Entry 9GHJ (X-ray diffraction, 2.09 A resolution); this record covers chains A and B of the 4 polymer chains in the assembly.

== Chain A ==
Protein: Pre-glycoprotein polyprotein GP complex
From: Mammarenavirus juninense
Reference sequence: C1K9J9 (C1K9J9_JUNIN); residues 59-251 here = UniProt positions 59-251
Sequence (193 residues; numbered 59 to 251; the number before each row is that of its first residue):
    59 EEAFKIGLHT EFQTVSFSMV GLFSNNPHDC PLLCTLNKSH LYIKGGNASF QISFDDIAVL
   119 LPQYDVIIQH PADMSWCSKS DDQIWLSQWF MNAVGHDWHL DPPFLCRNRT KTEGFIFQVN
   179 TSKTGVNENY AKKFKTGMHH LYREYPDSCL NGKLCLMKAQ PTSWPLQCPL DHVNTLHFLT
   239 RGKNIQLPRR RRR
Unresolved in the structure: 59, 241-251
Cystine bridges: Cys-92/Cys-226, Cys-135/Cys-164, Cys-207/Cys-213
Covalently attached groups: glycan linked to Asn-95, Asn-166; N-acetylglucosamine (NAG) linked to Asn-178
Construct notes: engineered mutation Cys-88 (Leu in C1K9J9), Arg-249 (Ser in C1K9J9), Arg-250 (Leu in C1K9J9), Arg-251 (Lys in C1K9J9)
From the paper describing this entry:
  - post-translational modification sites: Asn-95, Asn-166, Asn-178
  - binding site for N-acetylglucosamine: Arg-201
  - contacts within the chain: Pro-89/Phe-236 (hydrophobic contact), Ile-101/Phe-236 (hydrophobic contact), Ala-151/Phe-236 (hydrophobic contact), Leu-199/Phe-236 (hydrophobic contact)

== Chain B ==
Protein: Glycoprotein G2
From: Mammarenavirus juninense
Reference sequence: P26313 (GLYC_JUNIN); numbering as in UniProt (aligned over 252-416)
Sequence (203 residues; numbered 252 to 454; the number before each row is that of its first residue):
   252 AFFSWSLTDS SGKDTPGGYC LEEWMLVAAK MKCFGNTAVA KCNLNHDSEF CDMLRLFDYN
   312 KNAIKTLNDP TKKQVNLCGQ TINALISDNL LMKNKIRELM SVPYCNYTKF WYVNHTLSGQ
   372 HSLPRCWLIK NNSYLNISDF RNDWILESDF LISEMLSKEY SDRQGSGDDD DKGSGWSHPQ
   432 FEKGGGSGGG SGGSAWSHPQ FEK
Unresolved in the structure: 252, 261-268, 319-325, 411-454
Cystine bridges: Cys-271/Cys-284, Cys-293/Cys-302, Cys-356/Cys-377
Covalently attached groups: N-acetylglucosamine (NAG) linked to Asn-357, Asn-365
Construct notes: engineered mutation Pro-321 (Glu in P26313), Cys-329 (Met in P26313); expression tag (417-454)
Swiss-Prot annotation at these positions:
  - glycosylation (N-linked (GlcNAc...) asparagine): Asn-357, Asn-365, Asn-382, Asn-387
From the paper describing this entry:
  - mutagenesis - E321P: unchanged expression
  - post-translational modification sites: Asn-357, Asn-365

== Chain A / chain B interface ==
Inter-chain disulfides: Cys-88(A)/Cys-329(B)
Contacting residue pairs - 91 pairs, chain A then chain B:
  Glu-60(A) / Lys-360(B)  salt bridge
  Phe-62(A) / Ile-388(B)  hydrophobic
  Phe-62(A) / Trp-395(B)
  Ile-64(A) / Val-364(B)  hydrophobic
  Ile-64(A) / Trp-395(B)  hydrophobic
  His-67(A) / Asn-365(B)
  His-67(A) / His-366(B)
  His-67(A) / Thr-367(B)  hydrogen bond (backbone-backbone)
  His-67(A) / Leu-368(B)
  Thr-68(A) / Asn-365(B)
  Thr-68(A) / His-366(B)
  Glu-69(A) / Tyr-363(B)
  Glu-69(A) / Val-364(B)
  Glu-69(A) / Asn-365(B)  hydrogen bond (backbone-backbone)
  Glu-69(A) / Thr-367(B)
  Phe-70(A) / Trp-362(B)  hydrophobic
  Phe-70(A) / Tyr-363(B)
  Phe-70(A) / Trp-378(B)  hydrophobic
  Phe-70(A) / Ile-388(B)  hydrophobic
  Phe-70(A) / Trp-395(B)
  Gln-71(A) / Trp-362(B)
  Gln-71(A) / Tyr-363(B)  hydrogen bond (backbone-backbone)
  Gln-71(A) / Asn-365(B)  hydrogen bond
  Thr-72(A) / Lys-283(B)  hydrogen bond (backbone-side chain)
  Thr-72(A) / Phe-361(B)
  Thr-72(A) / Tyr-363(B)
  Thr-72(A) / Trp-378(B)
  Val-73(A) / Leu-277(B)  hydrophobic
  Val-73(A) / Phe-301(B)  hydrophobic
  Val-73(A) / Lys-360(B)
  Val-73(A) / Phe-361(B)  hydrogen bond (backbone-backbone)
  Ser-74(A) / Leu-277(B)
  Ser-74(A) / Val-278(B)  hydrogen bond (backbone-backbone)
  Ser-74(A) / Thr-359(B)
  Ser-74(A) / Lys-360(B)  hydrogen bond
  Phe-75(A) / Leu-272(B)  hydrophobic
  Phe-75(A) / Met-276(B)
  Phe-75(A) / Val-278(B)
  Phe-75(A) / Phe-301(B)  hydrophobic
  Phe-75(A) / Met-304(B)  hydrophobic
  Phe-75(A) / Leu-305(B)  hydrophobic
  Phe-75(A) / Phe-308(B)  hydrophobic
  Phe-75(A) / Thr-359(B)  hydrogen bond (backbone-backbone)
  Phe-75(A) / Phe-361(B)  hydrophobic
  Ser-76(A) / Trp-275(B)
  Ser-76(A) / Met-276(B)  hydrogen bond (backbone-backbone)
  Ser-76(A) / Leu-277(B)
  Ser-76(A) / Val-278(B)
  Ser-76(A) / Phe-308(B)
  Gly-79(A) / Trp-275(B)
  Leu-80(A) / Phe-308(B)  hydrophobic
  Leu-80(A) / Asn-311(B)
  Asn-83(A) / Trp-275(B)
  Asn-83(A) / Ile-315(B)
  Asn-84(A) / Asn-311(B)
  Pro-85(A) / Asn-311(B)
  Pro-85(A) / Ala-314(B)  hydrophobic
  Pro-85(A) / Ile-315(B)
  Pro-85(A) / Leu-318(B)  hydrophobic
  Pro-85(A) / Val-326(B)
  His-86(A) / Asn-311(B)
  His-86(A) / Ala-314(B)
  His-86(A) / Asn-327(B)
  His-86(A) / Leu-328(B)
  His-86(A) / Cys-329(B)
  Asp-87(A) / Cys-329(B)
  Cys-88(A) / Cys-329(B)  disulfide
  His-197(A) / Lys-346(B)  hydrogen bond (backbone-side chain)
  His-197(A) / Leu-350(B)
  His-198(A) / Met-343(B)
  His-198(A) / Lys-346(B)
  Arg-201(A) / Lys-346(B)
  Arg-201(A) / Glu-349(B)
  Arg-201(A) / Tyr-355(B)  hydrogen bond
  Arg-201(A) / Asn-357(B)
  Arg-201(A) / Ile-380(B)
  Glu-202(A) / Glu-349(B)  hydrogen bond (backbone-side chain)
  Glu-202(A) / Tyr-355(B)  hydrogen bond
  Glu-202(A) / Asn-383(B)
  His-230(A) / Met-304(B)  hydrogen bond
  His-230(A) / Asn-357(B)
  His-230(A) / Tyr-358(B)  hydrogen bond (side chain-backbone)
  Val-231(A) / Asn-357(B)
  Val-231(A) / Tyr-358(B)  hydrophobic
  Leu-234(A) / Ile-333(B)  hydrophobic
  His-235(A) / Leu-342(B)
  His-235(A) / Lys-346(B)
  Leu-237(A) / Cys-329(B)  hydrophobic
  Leu-237(A) / Gly-330(B)
  Leu-237(A) / Ile-333(B)  hydrophobic
  Thr-238(A) / Asp-339(B)
Also at the interface, not in a pair above, chain A (34 interface residues in all): Met-77, Pro-89, Tyr-200
Also at the interface, not in a pair above, chain B (50 interface residues in all): Phe-285, Leu-307, Tyr-310, Ile-337, Phe-391, Ile-403
From the paper, about this interface:
  - specific contacts: Phe-62(A)/Trp-395(B) (pi stacking), Ile-64(A)/Trp-395(B), Phe-70(A)/Trp-395(B) (hydrophobic contact), Arg-201(A)/Asn-357(B) (hydrogen bond), Cys-329(B)/Cys-88(A)
  - interface residues, chain A: Phe-70(A), Phe-75(A), Asn-83(A)
  - interface residues, chain B: Val-364(B), Trp-378(B), Ile-388(B), Phe-391(B)

== Summary ==
34 residues of chain A face 50 of chain B across their interface; the contacts include 1 disulfide bond, 16
hydrogen bonds and 1 salt bridge. Polar contacts include Glu-60(A)/Lys-360(B), Gln-71(A)/Asn-365(B) and
Thr-72(A)/Lys-283(B). The authors report pi stacking between Phe-62(A) and Trp-395(B); contacts between
Ile-64(A) and Trp-395(B) and Cys-329(B) and Cys-88(A); a hydrophobic contact between Phe-70(A) and Trp-395(B).
From the paper: a binding site for N-acetylglucosamine at Arg-201(A); E321P of chain B leaves expression
unchanged.
Chain A is Pre-glycoprotein polyprotein GP complex and chain B is Glycoprotein G2, both from Mammarenavirus
juninense; the structure, Junin virus GP1-GP2 heterodimer in complex with Fab of JUN1, was determined by X-ray
diffraction (same publication as 9GHI and 9QQN).
